Entry 6H8L (X-ray diffraction, 1.54 A resolution); this record covers chain A.

Chain A:
Molecule: Peptidoglycan-N-acetylmuramic acid deacetylase PdaC
Organism: Bacillus subtilis subsp. subtilis str. 168
Notes: EC 3.5.1.-
Reference sequence: O34798 (PDAC_BACSU); residues 270-467 here = UniProt positions 270-467
Chain sequence (212 residues; each row starts with the number of its first residue):
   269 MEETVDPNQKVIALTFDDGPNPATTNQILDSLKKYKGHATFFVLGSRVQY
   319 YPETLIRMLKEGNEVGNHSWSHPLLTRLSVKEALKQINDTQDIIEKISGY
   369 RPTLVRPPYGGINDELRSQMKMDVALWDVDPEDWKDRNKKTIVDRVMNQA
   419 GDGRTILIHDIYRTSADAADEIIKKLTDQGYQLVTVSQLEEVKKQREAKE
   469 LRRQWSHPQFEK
Not modelled in the structure: 269-272, 475-480
Differences from the reference sequence: initiating methionine (269); expression tag (468-480)
Swiss-Prot annotation at these positions:
  - active site: Asp285 (Proton acceptor), His427 (Proton donor)
  - binding site (a divalent metal cation): Asp286, His336, His340
  - site: Asp401 (Raises pKa of active site His)
Ion coordination: Zn2+: Asp286, His336, His340 (together with l(+)-tartaric acid)
What the authors report for this chain:
  - Zn2+ coordination: Asp286, His336, His340
  - catalytic residues: Asp285, Asp286, His336, His340, His427
  - interface residues: Arg471
  - binding site for l(+)-tartaric acid: Arg471
  - mutagenesis - Y430A: decreased catalytic activity
  - binding site for l(+)-tartaric acid: Trp402 (from molecular simulation)
  - mutagenesis - W402A: abolished catalytic activity
  - specificity-determining residues: Arg405, Tyr430 (proposed by the authors, not directly observed)
  - specificity-determining residues: Tyr377 (by similarity / conservation)

In short:
Asp286, His336 and His340 form the Zn2+ site. From UniProt: active-site residues Asp285 and His427 and 3
divalent metal cation-binding residues. The paper reports catalytic residues Asp285, Asp286 and His336 among
others; Y430A reduces catalytic activity.
Chain A is Peptidoglycan-N-acetylmuramic acid deacetylase PdaC (Bacillus subtilis subsp. subtilis str. 168);
the structure, Structure of peptidoglycan deacetylase PdaC from Bacillus subtilis, was determined by X-ray
diffraction (same publication as 6H8N).
